PDB entry 1PZ9 | X-ray diffraction, 2.80 A resolution | chain A

[Chain A]
Name: Agrin
Source organism: Gallus gallus
Reference sequence: P31696 (AGRN_CHICK); aligned to UniProt positions 1752-1952 over residues 1-201 (the alignment contains insertions or deletions, so no single offset holds)
Amino-acid sequence (201 residues; row label = number of the first residue in the row):
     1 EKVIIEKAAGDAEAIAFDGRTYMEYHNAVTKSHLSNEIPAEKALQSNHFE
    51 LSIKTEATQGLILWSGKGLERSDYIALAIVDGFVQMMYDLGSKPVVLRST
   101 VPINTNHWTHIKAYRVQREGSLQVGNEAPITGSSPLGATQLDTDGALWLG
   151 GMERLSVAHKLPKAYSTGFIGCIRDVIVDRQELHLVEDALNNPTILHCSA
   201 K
Unresolved in the structure: 1-9, 35-39, 200-201
Cystine bridges: Cys172-Cys198

[Summary]
Chain A is Agrin (Gallus gallus); the structure, Modulation of agrin function by alternative splicing and Ca2+
binding, was determined by X-ray diffraction, deposited together with 1PZ7 and 1PZ8.
